Entry 3SQ5 (X-ray diffraction, 2.30 A resolution); this record covers chain A.

== Chain A ==
Protein: Tyrosyl-DNA phosphodiesterase 1
Organism: Saccharomyces cerevisiae
Notes: EC 3.1.4.-
UniProtKB: P38319 (TYDP1_YEAST); residue numbers follow UniProt; this construct covers 79-539
Chain sequence (470 residues; row label = number of the first residue in the row):
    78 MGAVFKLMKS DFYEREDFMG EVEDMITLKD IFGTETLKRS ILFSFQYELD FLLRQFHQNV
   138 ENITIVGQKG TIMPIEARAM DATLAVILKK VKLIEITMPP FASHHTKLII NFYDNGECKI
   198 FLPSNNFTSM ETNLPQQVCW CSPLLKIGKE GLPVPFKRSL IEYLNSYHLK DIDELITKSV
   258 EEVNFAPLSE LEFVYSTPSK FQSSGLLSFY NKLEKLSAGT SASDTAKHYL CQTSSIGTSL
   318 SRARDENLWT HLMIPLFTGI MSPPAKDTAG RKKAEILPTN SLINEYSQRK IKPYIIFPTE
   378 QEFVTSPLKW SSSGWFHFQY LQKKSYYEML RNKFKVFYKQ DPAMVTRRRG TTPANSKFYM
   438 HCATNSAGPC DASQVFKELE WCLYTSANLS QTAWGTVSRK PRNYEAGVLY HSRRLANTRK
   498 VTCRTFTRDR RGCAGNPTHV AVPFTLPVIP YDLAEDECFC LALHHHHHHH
Disordered / not traced: 78, 94-100, 295-300, 342-352, 443-449, 493-495, 507-513, 539-547
Construct notes: initiating methionine (78); engineered mutation Asn-432 (His in P38319); expression tag (540-547)
UniProt features mapped onto this chain:
  - region: Ser-312 to Ser-316 (Interaction with DNA)
  - active site: His-182 (Nucleophile)
  - binding site (substrate): Lys-184, Lys-434
  - site: Ser-467 (Interaction with DNA)
What the authors report for this chain:
  - catalytic residues: His-182, Lys-434, Asn-465 (citing earlier work)
  - mutagenesis - H432N (560-fold): decreased catalytic activity
  - catalytic residues: Glu-482 (from molecular simulation)

== Summary ==
Curated annotation (UniProt) lists active-site residue His-182 and substrate-binding residues Lys-184 and
Lys-434. From the paper: catalytic residues His-182, Lys-434 and Asn-465 among others; H432N reduces catalytic
activity.
Chain A is Tyrosyl-DNA phosphodiesterase 1 (Saccharomyces cerevisiae); the structure, Crystal Structure
Analysis of the Yeast Tyrosyl-DNA Phosphodiesterase H432N Mutant, was determined by X-ray diffraction together
with 3SQ3, 3SQ7 and 3SQ8 from the same study.
